Entry 1HNO (X-ray diffraction, 2.50 A resolution); this record covers chain A.

# Chain A
Molecule: D3, D2-enoyl CoA isomerase ECI1
Organism: Saccharomyces cerevisiae
Notes: EC 5.3.3.8
UniProt: Q05871 (ECI1_YEAST); residue numbers follow UniProt; this construct covers 1-280
Amino-acid sequence (280 residues; numbered 1 to 280; the number before each row is that of its first residue):
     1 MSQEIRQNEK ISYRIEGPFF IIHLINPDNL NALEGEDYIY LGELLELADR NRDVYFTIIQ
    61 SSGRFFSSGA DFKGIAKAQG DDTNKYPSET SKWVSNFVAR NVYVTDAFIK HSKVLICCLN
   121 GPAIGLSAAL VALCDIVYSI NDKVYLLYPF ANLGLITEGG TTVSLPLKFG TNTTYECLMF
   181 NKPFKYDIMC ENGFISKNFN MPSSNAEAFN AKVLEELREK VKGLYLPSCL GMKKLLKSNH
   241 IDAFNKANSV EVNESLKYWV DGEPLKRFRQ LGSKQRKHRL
Disordered / not traced: 1-7, 74-88, 271-280
Differences from the reference sequence: engineered mutation _25
Curated features (UniProtKB/Swiss-Prot):
  - motif: His278 to Leu280 (Microbody targeting signal)
  - active site: Glu158 (Proton donor/acceptor)
  - binding site (substrate): Ser68 to Phe72, Leu126
  - mutagenesis: Glu158 (E158A: Loss of activity)

# Summary
From UniProt: active-site residue Glu158, 6 substrate-binding residues and one mutagenesis site.
Chain A is D3, D2-enoyl CoA isomerase ECI1 (Saccharomyces cerevisiae); the structure, Crystal structure of
peroxisomal DELTA3-DELTA2-enoyl-CoA isomerase from saccharomyces cerevisiae, was determined by X-ray
diffraction (same publication as 1HNU).
